Entry 7EUO (electron microscopy, 2.90 A resolution); this record covers chains B and G of the 6 polymer chains in the assembly.

== Chain B ==
Protein: Guanine nucleotide-binding protein G(I)/G(S)/G(T) subunit beta-1
Source organism: Homo sapiens
UniProt: P62873 (GBB1_HUMAN); numbering as in UniProt (aligned over 2-340)
Sequence (357 residues; row label = number of the first residue in the row; numbers below 1 keep their minus sign (His-16 is residue -16)):
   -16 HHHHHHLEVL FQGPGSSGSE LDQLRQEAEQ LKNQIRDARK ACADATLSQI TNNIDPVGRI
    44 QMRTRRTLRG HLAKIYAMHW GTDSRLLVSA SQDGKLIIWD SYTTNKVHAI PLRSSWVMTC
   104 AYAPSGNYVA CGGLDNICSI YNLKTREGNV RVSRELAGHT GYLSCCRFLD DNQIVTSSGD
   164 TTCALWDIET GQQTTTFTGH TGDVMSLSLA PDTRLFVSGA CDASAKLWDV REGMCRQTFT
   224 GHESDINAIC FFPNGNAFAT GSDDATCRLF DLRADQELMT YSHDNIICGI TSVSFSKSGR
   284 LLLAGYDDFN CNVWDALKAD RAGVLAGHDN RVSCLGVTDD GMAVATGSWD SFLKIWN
Disordered / not traced: -16 to 4
Sequence notes: expression tag (-16 to 1)
Curated features (UniProtKB/Swiss-Prot):
  - modified residue: Ser2 (N-acetylserine), His266 (Phosphohistidine)
  - natural variant: Leu30 (L30F: In MRD42; uncertain significance), Arg52 (R52G: In MRD42), Gly64 (G64V: In MRD42), Asp76 (D76E: In MRD42; D76G: In MRD42), Gly77 (G77S: In MRD42), Lys78 (K78R: In MRD42), Ile80 (I80N: In MRD42; I80T: In MRD42), His91 (H91R: In MRD42; uncertain significance), Ala92 (A92T: In MRD42), Pro94 (P94S: In MRD42), Leu95 (L95P: In MRD42), Arg96 (R96L: In MRD42), 5 further natural variant entries in UniProt

== Chain G ==
Protein: Guanine nucleotide-binding protein G(I)/G(S)/G(O) subunit gamma-2
Source organism: Homo sapiens
UniProt: P59768 (GBG2_HUMAN); residues 1-71 here = UniProt positions 1-71
Sequence (71 residues; numbered 1 to 71; the number before each row is that of its first residue):
     1 MASNNTASIA QARKLVEQLK MEANIDRIKV SKAAADLMAY CEAHAKEDPL LTPVPASENP
    61 FREKKFFCAI L
Disordered / not traced: 1-8, 63-71
Curated features (UniProtKB/Swiss-Prot):
  - modified residue: Ala2 (N-acetylalanine), Cys68 (Cysteine methyl ester)
  - lipidation: Cys68 (S-geranylgeranyl cysteine)

== How chain B and chain G interact ==
Residue-residue contacts (68; chain B residue first):
  Leu7(B) - Ala12(G)  hydrophobic
  Leu7(B) - Val16(G)
  Arg8(B) - Ala12(G)
  Glu10(B) - Val16(G)
  Ala11(B) - Leu15(G)  hydrophobic
  Ala11(B) - Leu19(G)
  Leu14(B) - Leu19(G)  hydrophobic
  Leu14(B) - Lys20(G)
  Lys15(B) - Leu19(G)
  Ile18(B) - Ala23(G)  hydrophobic
  Ala21(B) - Arg27(G)
  Cys25(B) - Arg27(G)
  Cys25(B) - Ile28(G)  hydrogen bond (side chain-backbone)
  Cys25(B) - Lys29(G)
  Ala26(B) - Val30(G)  hydrophobic
  Asp27(B) - Lys29(G)  salt bridge
  Asp27(B) - Val30(G)
  Leu30(B) - Ala34(G)  hydrophobic
  Ile33(B) - Ala34(G)  hydrophobic
  Ile33(B) - Met38(G)  hydrophobic
  Thr34(B) - Met38(G)
  Ile37(B) - Met38(G)  hydrophobic
  Val40(B) - Leu51(G)  hydrophobic
  Arg49(B) - Pro60(G)
  Arg49(B) - Phe61(G)
  Arg49(B) - Arg62(G)
  Ser84(B) - Phe61(G)
  Tyr85(B) - Pro60(G)
  Tyr85(B) - Phe61(G)  hydrophobic
  Met217(B) - Met21(G)  hydrophobic
  Cys218(B) - Gln18(G)
  Arg219(B) - Glu22(G)
  Thr221(B) - Glu22(G)
  Phe235(B) - Leu37(G)  hydrophobic
  Phe235(B) - Tyr40(G)  hydrophobic
  Pro236(B) - Tyr40(G)
  Leu252(B) - Leu37(G)  hydrophobic
  Asp254(B) - Ala33(G)
  Arg256(B) - Arg27(G)
  Arg256(B) - Ile28(G)
  Arg256(B) - Asp36(G)  salt bridge
  Ala257(B) - Arg27(G)
  Asp258(B) - Arg27(G)  salt bridge
  Gln259(B) - Val30(G)
  Leu261(B) - Val30(G)  hydrophobic
  Leu261(B) - Leu37(G)  hydrophobic
  Ser279(B) - Asp48(G)  hydrogen bond
  Lys280(B) - Tyr40(G)
  Lys280(B) - Glu47(G)
  Ser281(B) - Tyr40(G)
  Ser281(B) - Cys41(G)
  Ser281(B) - His44(G)
  Ser281(B) - Asp48(G)  hydrogen bond
  Gly282(B) - Cys41(G)  hydrogen bond (backbone-side chain)
  Arg283(B) - Leu51(G)
  Leu300(B) - Cys41(G)  hydrophobic
  Asp323(B) - Pro49(G)
  Gly324(B) - Pro49(G)
  Gly324(B) - Leu50(G)
  Met325(B) - Pro49(G)  hydrophobic
  Met325(B) - Leu50(G)
  Met325(B) - Pro60(G)
  Ala326(B) - Phe61(G)  hydrophobic
  Val327(B) - Leu50(G)  hydrophobic
  Ile338(B) - Phe61(G)  hydrophobic
  Asn340(B) - Leu50(G)
  Asn340(B) - Asn59(G)  hydrogen bond
  Asn340(B) - Phe61(G)
Other interface residues (no listed pair), chain B (54 interface residues in all): Gln17, Arg22, Ala28, Ile43, Met45, Arg48, Gln220, Asn237, Leu284
Other interface residues (no listed pair), chain G (34 interface residues in all): Arg13, Ile25, Asp26, Ser31

== In short ==
The interface between chain B and chain G involves 54 residues on one side and 34 on the other; the contacts
include 5 hydrogen bonds and 3 salt bridges. Polar pairs include Asp27(B)-Lys29(G), Arg256(B)-Asp36(G) and
Asp258(B)-Arg27(G).
Here chain B is Guanine nucleotide-binding protein G(I)/G(S)/G(T) subunit beta-1 and chain G is Guanine
nucleotide-binding protein G(I)/G(S)/G(O) subunit gamma-2, both from Homo sapiens. Entry 7EUO (The structure
of formyl peptide receptor 1 in complex with Gi and peptide agonist fMLF) was determined by electron
microscopy (same publication as 7VFX).
